Entry 3AYZ (X-ray diffraction, 1.22 A resolution); this record covers chains B and C of the 4 polymer chains in the assembly.

Chain B:
Protein: Membrane-bound hydrogenase small subunit
Source organism: Hydrogenovibrio marinus
Notes: EC 1.12.5.1
UniProtKB: F2Z6J5 (F2Z6J5_HYDMR); residues 1-283 here correspond to UniProt positions 41-323 (UniProt number = residue number + 40)
Amino-acid sequence (283 residues; row label = number of the first residue in the row):
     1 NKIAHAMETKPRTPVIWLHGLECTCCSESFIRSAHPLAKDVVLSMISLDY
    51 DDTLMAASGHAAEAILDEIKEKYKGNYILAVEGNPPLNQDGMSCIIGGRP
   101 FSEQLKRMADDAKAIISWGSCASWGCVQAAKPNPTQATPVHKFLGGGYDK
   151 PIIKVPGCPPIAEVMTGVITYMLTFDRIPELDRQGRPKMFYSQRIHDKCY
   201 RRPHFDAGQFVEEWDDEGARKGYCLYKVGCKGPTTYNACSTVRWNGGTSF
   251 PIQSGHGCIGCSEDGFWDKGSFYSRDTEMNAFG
Unresolved in the structure: 1-10
Ion coordination: fe4-s3 cluster Fe site 1: Cys23, Cys25, Cys26, Cys121, Cys126, Cys158; 4Fe-4S cluster Fe: His196, Cys199, Cys224, Cys230; 3Fe-4S cluster Fe: Cys239, Cys258, Cys261
Small-molecule neighbours:
  - 3Fe-4S cluster (F3S): Ile195, Thr235, Asn237, Cys239, Trp244, Phe250, Pro251, Cys258, Ile259, Gly260, Cys261, Ser262
  - fe4-s3 cluster: Glu22, Cys23, Thr24, Cys25, Cys26, Ser27, Glu82, Gly119, Ser120, Cys121, Cys126, Gly157, Cys158, Pro159
  - 4Fe-4S cluster (SF4): Ile195, His196, Cys199, Arg201, Arg202, Phe205, Cys224, Leu225, Tyr226, Cys230, Gly232, Pro233, Ile252

Chain C:
Protein: Membrane-bound hydrogenase large subunit
Source organism: Hydrogenovibrio marinus
Notes: EC 1.12.5.1
UniProtKB: F2Z6J6 (F2Z6J6_HYDMR); residue numbers follow UniProt; this construct covers 1-596
Amino-acid sequence (596 residues; numbered 1 to 596; the number before each row is that of its first residue):
     1 MSVLNTPNHYKMDNSGRRVVIDPVTRIEGHMRCEVNVDENNVIQNAVSTG
    51 TMWRGLEVILRGRDPRDAWAFVERICGVCTGCHALASVRAVEDALDIKIP
   101 HNATLIREIMAKTLQIHDHIVHFYHLHALDWVNPVNALKADPQATSELQK
   151 LVSPHHPMSSPGYFKDIQIRIQKFVDSGQLGIFKNGYWSNPAYKLSPEAD
   201 LMAVTHYLEALDFQKEIVKIHAIFGGKNPHPNYMVGGVPCAINIDGDMAA
   251 GAPINMERLNFVKSLIEQGRTFNTNVYVPDVIAIAAFYRDWLYGGGLSAT
   301 NVMDYGAYPKTPYDKSTDQLPGGAIINGDWGKIHPVDPRDPEQVQEFVTH
   351 SWYKYPDETKGLHPWDGITEPNYELGSKTKGSRTNIIEIDESAKYSWIKS
   401 PRWRGHAVEVGPLARYILAYAQGVEYVKTQVHTSLNRFNAVCRLLDPNHK
   451 DITDLKAFLGSTIGRTLARALESEYCGDMMLDDFNQLISNIKNGDSSTAN
   501 TDKWDPSSWPEHAKGVGTVAAPRGALAHWIVIEKGKIKNYQCVVPTTWNG
   551 SPRDPKGNIGAFEASLMGTPMERPDEPVEVLRTLHSFDPCLACSTH
Unresolved in the structure: 1
Ion coordination: Mg2+: Glu57, Cys542; nickel (III) ion: Cys76, Cys79, Cys590, Cys593 (together with oxygen atom); Fe2+: Cys79, Cys593 (together with oxygen atom)
Small-molecule neighbours:
  - nickel (iii) ion / oxygen atom: Glu28, Ile75, Cys76, Gly77, Val78, Cys79, Arg523, Cys590, Leu591, Ala592, Cys593, Ser594
  - carbon monoxide: Cys79, Cys82, His83, Ala521, Arg523, Leu526, Val544, Pro545, Cys590, Cys593
  - cyanide ion (CYN), molecule 1: Cys79, Cys82, Ala521, Pro522, Arg523, Pro545, Cys593
  - cyanide ion (CYN), molecule 2: Cys79, Arg523, Val544, Pro545, Thr546, Cys590, Cys593

Interface between chain B and chain C:
Contacting residue pairs (39):
  His35(B) with Glu257(C), salt bridge; Asn260(C); Phe261(C); Ser264(C)
  Pro36(B) with Asn260(C)
  Glu163(B) with Glu257(C)
  Gly167(B) with Met256(C)
  Thr170(B) with Met256(C); Asn260(C), hydrogen bond
  Tyr171(B) with Ile244(C), hydrophobic; Asp245(C), hydrogen bond; Met256(C), hydrophobic
  Thr174(B) with Ile488(C); Lys492(C), hydrogen bond (backbone-side chain)
  Phe175(B) with Ile244(C), hydrophobic; Met256(C), hydrophobic; Ile488(C); Ile491(C), hydrophobic; Lys492(C)
  Asp176(B) with Lys492(C), salt bridge
  Arg177(B) with Asp245(C), salt bridge
  Pro179(B) with Asp245(C)
  Glu180(B) with Asp245(C), hydrogen bond (backbone-side chain)
  Lys188(B) with Asp245(C); Gly246(C); Asp247(C), salt bridge
  Met189(B) with Ile244(C); Asp245(C); Ala249(C); Ala250(C), hydrogen bond (backbone-backbone); Met256(C), hydrophobic
  Ser192(B) with Gly246(C); Asp247(C); Met248(C), hydrogen bond (side chain-backbone)
  Gln193(B) with Met248(C); Ala250(C)
  Lys198(B) with Met248(C)
  Thr241(B) with Ala250(C); Gly251(C)
Other interface residues (no listed pair), chain B (22 interface residues in all): Ala34, Phe190, Ala238, Val242

In short:
The interface between chain B and chain C involves 22 residues on one side and 16 on the other, with 6
hydrogen bonds and 4 salt bridges. Among the polar pairs are His35(B)-Glu257(C), Asp176(B)-Lys492(C) and
Arg177(B)-Asp245(C).
Here chain B is Membrane-bound hydrogenase small subunit and chain C is Membrane-bound hydrogenase large
subunit, both from Hydrogenovibrio marinus. Entry 3AYZ (Membrane-bound respiratory [NiFe] hydrogenase from
Hydrogenovibrio marinus in an air-oxidized condition) was determined by X-ray diffraction together with 5Y34
and 3AYX from the same study.
